1DDN - chains E and C of the 6 polymer chains in the assembly; structure by X-ray diffraction, 3.00 A resolution.

Chain E:
Molecule: 33 base DNA containing toxin operator
Sequence (33 nucleotides; numbered 301 to 333; the number before each row is that of its first residue):
   301 ATATAATTAGGATAGCTTTACCTAATTATTTTA

Chain C:
Protein: Diphtheria tox repressor
Organism: Corynebacterium diphtheriae
UniProtKB: P33120 (DTXR_CORDI); residue numbers follow UniProt; this construct covers 1-226
Sequence (226 residues; each row starts with the number of its first residue):
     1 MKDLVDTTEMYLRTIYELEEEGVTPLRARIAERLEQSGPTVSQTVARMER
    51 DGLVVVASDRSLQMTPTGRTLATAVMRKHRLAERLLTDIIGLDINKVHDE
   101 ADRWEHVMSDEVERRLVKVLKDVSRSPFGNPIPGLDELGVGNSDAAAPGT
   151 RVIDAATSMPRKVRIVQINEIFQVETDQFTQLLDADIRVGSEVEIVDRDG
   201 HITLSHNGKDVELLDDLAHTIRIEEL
Not modelled in the structure: 1-2, 121-226
Differences from the reference sequence: engineered mutation Asp-102 (Cys in P33120)
Metal / ion sites: Ni2+ site 1: Met-10, Asp-102, Glu-105, His-106; Ni2+ site 2: His-79, Glu-83, His-98

Interface between chain E and chain C:
Residue-residue contacts - 14 pairs, chain E then chain C:
  DA314(E) / Arg-47(C)  phosphate contact
  DA314(E) / Arg-50(C)  salt bridge to the phosphate
  DG315(E) / Thr-7(C)  phosphate contact
  DG315(E) / Arg-47(C)  salt bridge to the phosphate
  DC316(E) / Leu-4(C)  phosphate contact
  DC316(E) / Thr-7(C)  hydrogen bond to the phosphate
  DC316(E) / Gln-36(C)  hydrogen bond to the phosphate
  DC316(E) / Thr-40(C)  sugar contact
  DC316(E) / Gln-43(C)  hydrogen bond to the base
  DT317(E) / Ser-37(C)  hydrogen bond to the phosphate
  DT317(E) / Thr-40(C)  hydrogen bond to the phosphate
  DT317(E) / Gln-43(C)  hydrogen bond to the base
  DT318(E) / Ser-37(C)  base contact
  DT318(E) / Pro-39(C)  base contact
Interface residues without a listed pair, chain E (6 interface residues in all): DT319
Interface residues without a listed pair, chain C (11 interface residues in all): Thr-8, Glu-35

Summary:
Chain E and chain C form an interface of 6 and 11 residues respectively, with 6 hydrogen bonds and 2 salt
bridges. Among the polar pairs are DC316(E)/Gln-43(C), DT317(E)/Gln-43(C) and DC316(E)/Thr-7(C). The Ni2+ site
1 is built by Met-10(C), Asp-102(C), Glu-105(C) and His-106(C).
Chain E is 33 base DNA containing toxin operator and chain C is Diphtheria tox repressor (Corynebacterium
diphtheriae); the structure, Diphtheria tox repressor (C102D mutant)/tox DNA operator complex, was determined
by X-ray diffraction.
